4XUJ - chains C and I of the 10 polymer chains in the assembly; structure by X-ray diffraction, 3.18 A resolution.

# Chain C
Protein: Histone H2A
Source organism: Xenopus laevis
Reference sequence: Q6AZJ8 (Q6AZJ8_XENLA); aligned to UniProt positions 2-129 over residues 1-128 (the alignment contains insertions or deletions, so no single offset holds)
Sequence (128 residues; each row starts with the number of its first residue):
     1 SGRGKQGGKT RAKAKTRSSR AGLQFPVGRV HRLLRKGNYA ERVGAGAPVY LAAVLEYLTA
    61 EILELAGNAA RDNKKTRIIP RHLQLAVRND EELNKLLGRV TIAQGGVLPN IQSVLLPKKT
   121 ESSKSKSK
Not modelled in the structure: 1-13, 120-128

# Chain I
Molecule: 145-nt DNA strand
Sequence (145 nucleotides; numbered -72 to 72; the number before each row is that of its first residue; numbers below 1 keep their minus sign (DA-72 is residue -72)):
   -72 ATCAATATCC ACCTGCAGAT ACTACCAAAA GTGTATTTGG AAACTGCTCC ATCAAAAGGC
   -12 ATGTTCAGCT GAATCAGCTG AACATGCCTT TTGATGGAGC AGTTTCCAAA TACACTTTTG
    48 GTAGTATCTG CAGGTGGATA TTGAT

# How chain C and chain I interact
Residue-residue contacts (13; chain C residue first):
  Ala14(C) with DG-42(I), phosphate contact; DT-41(I), phosphate contact
  Lys15(C) with DT-41(I), hydrogen bond to the phosphate
  Thr16(C) with DG-42(I), phosphate contact
  Arg17(C) with DG-42(I), salt bridge to the phosphate
  Arg20(C) with DT-41(I), salt bridge to the phosphate
  Gly28(C) with DA-43(I), phosphate contact
  Arg29(C) with DA-43(I), hydrogen bond to the phosphate
  Arg32(C) with DA-44(I), hydrogen bond to the phosphate; DA-43(I), salt bridge to the phosphate
  Arg42(C) with DT-35(I), sugar contact; DG-34(I), sugar contact
  Arg77(C) with DA-54(I), sugar contact
Interface residues without a listed pair, chain C (11 interface residues in all): Ser18
Interface residues without a listed pair, chain I (8 interface residues in all): DT-53

# Overview
The interface between chain C and chain I involves 11 residues on one side and 8 on the other; the contacts
include 3 hydrogen bonds and 3 salt bridges. Polar contacts include Lys15(C)-DT-41(I), Arg29(C)-DA-43(I) and
Arg32(C)-DA-44(I).
Here chain C is Histone H2A (Xenopus laevis) and chain I is a 145-nt DNA strand. Entry 4XUJ (Nucleosome core
particle containing adducts from treatment with a thiomorpholine-substituted
[(eta-6-p-cymene)Ru(3-hydroxy-2-pyridone)Cl] compound) was determined by X-ray diffraction.
